Entry 1T61 (X-ray diffraction, 1.50 A resolution); this record covers chains C and F of the 6 polymer chains in the assembly.

[Chain C (and F)]
Molecule: Type IV Collagen
Organism: Bos taurus
Notes: fragment: NC1 of alpha-2; chain F of this document is another copy of the same molecule, construct and numbering; everything in this record applies to it too
UniProtKB: Q7SIB3 (CO4A2_BOVIN); residues 1-227 here = UniProt positions 1-227
Chain sequence (227 residues; numbered 1 to 227; the number before each row is that of its first residue):
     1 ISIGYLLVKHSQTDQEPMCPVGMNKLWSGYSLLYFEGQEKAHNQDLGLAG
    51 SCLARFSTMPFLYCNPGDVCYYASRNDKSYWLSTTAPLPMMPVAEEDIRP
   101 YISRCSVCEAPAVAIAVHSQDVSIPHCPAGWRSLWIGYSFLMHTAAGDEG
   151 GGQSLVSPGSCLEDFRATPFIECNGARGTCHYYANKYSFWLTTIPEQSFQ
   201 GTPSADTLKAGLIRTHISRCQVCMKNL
Unresolved in the structure: 1-4, 227
Disulfides: Cys19-Cys108, Cys52-Cys105, Cys64-Cys70, Cys127-Cys223, Cys161-Cys220, Cys173-Cys180
Metal / ion sites: K+ site 1: Tyr63, Asn65 (shared with 1 residue of chain A; 1 residue of chain E); Ca2+: Asp148, Glu149; K+ site 2: Ala184 (shared with 1 residue of chain E; Tyr187(F) of chain F); K+ site 3: Tyr187 (shared with 1 residue of chain B; Ala184(F) of chain F)

[Interface between chain C and chain F]
Pairs across the interface (21):
  Met90(C) - Thr207(F)
  Met90(C) - Lys209(F)  hydrogen bond
  Met91(C) - Thr207(F)
  Pro92(C) - Thr207(F)
  Gly147(C) - Gly147(F)
  Gly147(C) - Asp148(F)
  Asp148(C) - Gly147(F)
  Asp148(C) - Asp148(F)
  Tyr183(C) - Tyr187(F)
  Ala184(C) - Ala184(F)
  Ala184(C) - Tyr187(F)  hydrogen bond (backbone-side chain)
  Asn185(C) - Asn185(F)
  Asn185(C) - Tyr187(F)  hydrogen bond
  Tyr187(C) - Tyr183(F)
  Tyr187(C) - Ala184(F)  hydrogen bond (side chain-backbone)
  Tyr187(C) - Asn185(F)  hydrogen bond
  Ala205(C) - Arg177(F)
  Thr207(C) - Met90(F)
  Thr207(C) - Met91(F)
  Thr207(C) - Pro92(F)
  Lys209(C) - Met90(F)  hydrogen bond (side chain-backbone)

[Summary]
The chain C/chain F interface involves 12 residues from each chain; the contacts include 6 hydrogen bonds.
Polar contacts include Met90(C)-Lys209(F), Ala184(C)-Tyr187(F) and Asn185(C)-Tyr187(F). Tyr63(C) and Asn65(C)
coordinate K+ site 1. Asp148(C) and Glu149(C) coordinate Ca2+.
Both chains are Type IV Collagen (Bos taurus). Entry 1T61 (crystal structure of collagen IV NC1 domain from
placenta basement membrane) was determined by X-ray diffraction (same publication as 1T60).
